8TV9 - chains AM and AN of the 37 polymer chains in the assembly; structure by electron microscopy, 8.15 A resolution (very low resolution: no residue pairs are listed; an interface is given only as per-side residue counts).

Chain AM (and AN):
Protein: Fimbrial protein
Source organism: Acinetobacter genomosp. 16BJ
Notes: chain AN of this document is another copy of the same molecule, construct and numbering; everything in this record applies to it too
Reference sequence: N9RQW9 (N9RQW9_9GAMM); numbering as in UniProt (aligned over 9-78)
Chain sequence (70 residues; each row starts with the number of its first residue):
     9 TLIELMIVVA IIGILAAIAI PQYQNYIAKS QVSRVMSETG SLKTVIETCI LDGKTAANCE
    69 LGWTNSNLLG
Disulfide bonds: C57-C67

How chain AM and chain AN interact:
At this resolution (8 A) residue pairs are not listed: 5 residues of chain AM and 7 of chain AN lie at the interface.

Overview:
5 residues of chain AM and 7 residues of chain AN are in contact.
Chain AM and chain AN are both Fimbrial protein (Acinetobacter genomosp. 16BJ); the structure, Inner Mat-T4P
complex, was determined by electron microscopy together with 8TOB, 8TOC, 8TVA, 8TW2 and 8TWC from the same
study.
